8E8M - chains A and C of the 8 polymer chains in the assembly; structure by electron microscopy, 3.13 A resolution.

[Chain A]
Name: DNA-directed RNA polymerase subunit alpha
Source organism: Mycobacterium tuberculosis
Notes: EC 2.7.7.6
Reference sequence: A5U8D3 (RPOA_MYCTA); residue numbers follow UniProt; this construct covers 1-347
Amino-acid sequence (347 residues; numbered 1 to 347; the number before each row is that of its first residue):
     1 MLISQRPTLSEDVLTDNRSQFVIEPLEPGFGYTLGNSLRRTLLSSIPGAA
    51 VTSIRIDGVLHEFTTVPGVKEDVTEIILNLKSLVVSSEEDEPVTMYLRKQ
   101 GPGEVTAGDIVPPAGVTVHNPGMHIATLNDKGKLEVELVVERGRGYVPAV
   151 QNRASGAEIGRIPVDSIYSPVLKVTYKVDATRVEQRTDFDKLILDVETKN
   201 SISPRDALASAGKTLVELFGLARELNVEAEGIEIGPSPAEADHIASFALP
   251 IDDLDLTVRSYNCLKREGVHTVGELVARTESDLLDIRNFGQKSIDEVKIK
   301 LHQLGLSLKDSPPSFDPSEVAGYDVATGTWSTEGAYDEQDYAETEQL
Unresolved in the structure: 227-347

[Chain C]
Name: DNA-directed RNA polymerase subunit beta
Source organism: Mycobacterium tuberculosis
Notes: EC 2.7.7.6
Reference sequence: A5U052 (RPOB_MYCTA); residues 7-1178 here correspond to UniProt positions 6-1177 (UniProt number = residue number - 1)
Amino-acid sequence (1172 residues; row label = number of the first residue in the row):
     7 LADSRQSKTAASPSPSRPQSSSNNSVPGAPNRVSFAKLREPLEVPGLLDV
    57 QTDSFEWLIGSPRWRESAAERGDVNPVGGLEEVLYELSPIEDFSGSMSLS
   107 FSDPRFDDVKAPVDECKDKDMTYAAPLFVTAEFINNNTGEIKSQTVFMGD
   157 FPMMTEKGTFIINGTERVVVSQLVRSPGVYFDETIDKSTDKTLHSVKVIP
   207 SRGAWLEFDVDKRDTVGVRIDRKRRQPVTVLLKALGWTSEQIVERFGFSE
   257 IMRSTLEKDNTVGTDEALLDIYRKLRPGEPPTKESAQTLLENLFFKEKRY
   307 DLARVGRYKVNKKLGLHVGEPITSSTLTEEDVVATIEYLVRLHEGQTTMT
   357 VPGGVEVPVETDDIDHFGNRRLRTVGELIQNQIRVGMSRMERVVRERMTT
   407 QDVEAITPQTLINIRPVVAAIKEFFGTSQLSQFMDQNNPLSGLTHKRRLS
   457 ALGPGGLSRERAGLEVRDVHPSHYGRMCPIETPEGPNIGLIGSLSVYARV
   507 NPFGFIETPYRKVVDGVVSDEIVYLTADEEDRHVVAQANSPIDADGRFVE
   557 PRVLVRRKAGEVEYVPSSEVDYMDVSPRQMVSVATAMIPFLEHDDANRAL
   607 MGANMQRQAVPLVRSEAPLVGTGMELRAAIDAGDVVVAEESGVIEEVSAD
   657 YITVMHDNGTRRTYRMRKFARSNHGTCANQCPIVDAGDRVEAGQVIADGP
   707 CTDDGEMALGKNLLVAIMPWEGHNYEDAIILSNRLVEEDVLTSIHIEEHE
   757 IDARDTKLGAEEITRDIPNISDEVLADLDERGIVRIGAEVRDGDILVGKV
   807 TPKGETELTPEERLLRAIFGEKAREVRDTSLKVPHGESGKVIGIRVFSRE
   857 DEDELPAGVNELVRVYVAQKRKISDGDKLAGRHGNKGVIGKILPVEDMPF
   907 LADGTPVDIILNTHGVPRRMNIGQILETHLGWCAHSGWKVDAAKGVPDWA
   957 ARLPDELLEAQPNAIVSTPVFDGAQEAELQGLLSCTLPNRDGDVLVDADG
  1007 KAMLFDGRSGEPFPYPVTVGYMYIMKLHHLVDDKIHARSTGPYSMITQQP
  1057 LGGKAQFGGQRFGEMECWAMQAYGAAYTLQELLTIKSDDTVGRVKVYEAI
  1107 VKGENIPEPGIPESFKVLLKELQSLCLNVEVLSSDGAAIELREGEDEDLE
  1157 RAAANLGINLSRNESASVEDLA
Unresolved in the structure: 7-29, 1140-1178

[Chain A / chain C interface]
Pairs across the interface (51):
  R18(A) with R996(C)
  Y32(A) with F1011(C), hydrophobic; G1016(C); E1017(C); P1018(C)
  N36(A) with G1013(C); R1014(C); S1015(C), hydrogen bond (side chain-backbone); G1016(C)
  R39(A) with E902(C), hydrogen bond (side chain-backbone); F906(C); G910(C)
  R40(A) with D903(C); G1013(C), hydrogen bond (side chain-backbone); R1014(C)
  S44(A) with E902(C)
  H61(A) with I792(C); I848(C)
  E62(A) with K876(C), salt bridge
  F63(A) with F675(C); I750(C), hydrophobic; I848(C), hydrophobic
  T65(A) with A655(C); D656(C)
  G68(A) with S654(C)
  V69(A) with S654(C); A655(C)
  K70(A) with A655(C), hydrogen bond (backbone-backbone); V690(C), hydrogen bond (side chain-backbone)
  D72(A) with F675(C)
  T74(A) with F675(C)
  K131(A) with E652(C), salt bridge
  Y146(A) with E743(C); K878(C), hydrogen bond
  Q151(A) with E795(C), hydrogen bond
  R153(A) with E795(C), salt bridge; R797(C)
  I159(A) with I792(C); G793(C)
  D165(A) with K878(C), salt bridge
  I167(A) with E743(C)
  K173(A) with D909(C); T911(C), hydrogen bond
  V174(A) with G910(C)
  T175(A) with A908(C), hydrogen bond (side chain-backbone); D909(C); G910(C)
  Y176(A) with F906(C); F1011(C); G1016(C), hydrogen bond (side chain-backbone)
  E197(A) with R996(C), salt bridge
Also at the interface, not in a pair above, chain A (34 interface residues in all): G29, T33, L43, L60, T64, E71, N129
Also at the interface, not in a pair above, chain C (43 interface residues in all): V653, K674, N685, P688, D691, V742, R791, A794, K846, V847, A874, P912, D1012

[Summary]
34 residues of chain A face 43 of chain C across their interface; the contacts include 10 hydrogen bonds and 5
salt bridges. Among the polar pairs are E62(A)-K876(C), K131(A)-E652(C) and R153(A)-E795(C).
Here chain A is DNA-directed RNA polymerase subunit alpha and chain C is DNA-directed RNA polymerase subunit
beta, both from Mycobacterium tuberculosis. Entry 8E8M (Mycobacterium tuberculosis RNAP paused elongation
complex) was determined by electron microscopy, deposited together with 8E74, 8E79, 8E82 and 8E95.
